PDB entry 6BM4 | X-ray diffraction, 2.95 A resolution | chains A and E of the 12 polymer chains in the assembly

[Chain A]
Protein: DNA-directed RNA polymerase II subunit RPB1
From: Saccharomyces cerevisiae (strain ATCC 204508 / S288c)
Notes: EC 2.7.7.6
UniProtKB: P04050 (RPB1_YEAST); residues 1-1733 here = UniProt positions 1-1733
Amino-acid sequence (1733 residues; row label = number of the first residue in the row):
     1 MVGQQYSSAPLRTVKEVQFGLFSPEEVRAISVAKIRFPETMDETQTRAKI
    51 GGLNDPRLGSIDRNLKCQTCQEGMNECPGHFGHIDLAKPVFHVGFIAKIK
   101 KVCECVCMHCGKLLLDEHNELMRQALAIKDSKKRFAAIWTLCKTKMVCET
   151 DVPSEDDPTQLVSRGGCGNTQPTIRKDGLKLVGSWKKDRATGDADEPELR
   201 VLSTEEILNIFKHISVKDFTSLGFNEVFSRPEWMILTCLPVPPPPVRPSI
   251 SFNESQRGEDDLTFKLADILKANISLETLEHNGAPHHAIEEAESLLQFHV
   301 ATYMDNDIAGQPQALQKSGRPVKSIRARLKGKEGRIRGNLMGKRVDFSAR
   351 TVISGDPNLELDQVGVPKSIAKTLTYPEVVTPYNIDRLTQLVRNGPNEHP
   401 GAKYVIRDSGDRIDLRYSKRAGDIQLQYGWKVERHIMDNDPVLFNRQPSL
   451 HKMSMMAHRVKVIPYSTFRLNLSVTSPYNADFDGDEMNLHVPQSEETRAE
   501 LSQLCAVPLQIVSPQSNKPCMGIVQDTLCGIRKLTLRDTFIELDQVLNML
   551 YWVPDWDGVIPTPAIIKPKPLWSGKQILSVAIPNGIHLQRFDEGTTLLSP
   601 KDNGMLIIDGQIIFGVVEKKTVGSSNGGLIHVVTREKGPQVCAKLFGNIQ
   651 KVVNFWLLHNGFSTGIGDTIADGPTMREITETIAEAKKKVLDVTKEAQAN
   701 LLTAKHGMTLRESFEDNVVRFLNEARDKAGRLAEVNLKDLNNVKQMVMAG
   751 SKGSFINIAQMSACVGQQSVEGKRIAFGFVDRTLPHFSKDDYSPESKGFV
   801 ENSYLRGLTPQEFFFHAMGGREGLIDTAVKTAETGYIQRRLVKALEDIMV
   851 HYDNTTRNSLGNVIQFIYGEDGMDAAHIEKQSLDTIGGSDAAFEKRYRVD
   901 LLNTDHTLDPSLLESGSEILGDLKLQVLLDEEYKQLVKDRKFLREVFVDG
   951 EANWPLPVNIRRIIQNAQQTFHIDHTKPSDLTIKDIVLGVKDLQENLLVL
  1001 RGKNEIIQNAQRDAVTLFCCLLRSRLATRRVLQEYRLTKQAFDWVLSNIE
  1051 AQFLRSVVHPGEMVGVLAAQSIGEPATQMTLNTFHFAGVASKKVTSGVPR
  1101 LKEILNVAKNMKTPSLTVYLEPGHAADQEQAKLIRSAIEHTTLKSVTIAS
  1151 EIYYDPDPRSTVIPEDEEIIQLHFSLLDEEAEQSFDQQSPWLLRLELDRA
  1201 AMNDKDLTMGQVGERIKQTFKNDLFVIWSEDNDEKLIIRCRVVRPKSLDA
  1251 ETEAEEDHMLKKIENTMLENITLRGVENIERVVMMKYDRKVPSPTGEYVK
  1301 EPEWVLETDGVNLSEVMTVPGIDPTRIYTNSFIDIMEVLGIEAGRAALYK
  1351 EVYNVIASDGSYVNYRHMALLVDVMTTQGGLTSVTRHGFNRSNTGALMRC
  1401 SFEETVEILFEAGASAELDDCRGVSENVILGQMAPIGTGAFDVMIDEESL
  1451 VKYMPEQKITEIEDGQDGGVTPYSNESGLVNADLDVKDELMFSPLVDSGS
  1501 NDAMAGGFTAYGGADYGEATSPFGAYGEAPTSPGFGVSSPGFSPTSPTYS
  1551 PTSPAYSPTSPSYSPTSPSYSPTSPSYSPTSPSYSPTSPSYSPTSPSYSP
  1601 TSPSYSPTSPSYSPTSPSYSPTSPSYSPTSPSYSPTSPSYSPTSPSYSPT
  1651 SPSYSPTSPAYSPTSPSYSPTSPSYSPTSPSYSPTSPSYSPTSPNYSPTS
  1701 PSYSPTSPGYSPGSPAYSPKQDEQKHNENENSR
Unresolved in the structure: 1-2, 149-164, 186-200, 251-258, 1081-1092, 1176-1186, 1244-1253, 1447-1733
UniProt features mapped onto this chain:
  - region: Pro-248 to Asp-260 (Lid loop), Asn-306 to Lys-323 (Rudder loop), Pro-810 to Glu-822 (Bridging helix)
  - binding site (Zn(2+)): Cys-67, Cys-70, Cys-77, His-80, Cys-107, Cys-110, Cys-148, Cys-167
  - binding site (Mg(2+)): Asp-481, Asp-483, Asp-485
  - modified residue: Thr-1471 (Phosphothreonine)
  - cross-link (Glycyl lysine isopeptide (Lys-Gly)): Lys-695 (interchain with G-Cter in ubiquitin), Lys-1246 (interchain with G-Cter in ubiquitin), Lys-1350 (interchain with G-Cter in ubiquitin)
  - natural variant: Ser-1653 to Pro-1659 (deletion: In strain: A364A)
  - mutagenesis: Lys-1246 (K1246R: Impairs ubiquitination during transcription stress)
Ion coordination: Zn2+ site 1: Cys-67, Cys-77, His-80; Zn2+ site 2: Cys-107, Cys-110; Mg2+ site 1: Asp-481, Asp-483, Asp-485 (shared with 1 residue of chain R); Mg2+ site 2: Asp-481 (together with 2KH)
Ligand contacts: 2KH (5'-O-[(S)-hydroxy{[(S)-hydroxy(phosphonooxy)phosphoryl]amino}phosphoryl]uridine): Asp-481, Asp-483, Lys-752

[Chain E]
Protein: DNA-directed RNA polymerases I, II, and III subunit RPABC1
From: Saccharomyces cerevisiae (strain ATCC 204508 / S288c)
UniProtKB: P20434 (RPAB1_YEAST); numbering as in UniProt (aligned over 1-215)
Amino-acid sequence (215 residues; numbered 1 to 215; the number before each row is that of its first residue):
     1 MDQENERNISRLWRAFRTVKEMVKDRGYFITQEEVELPLEDFKAKYCDSM
    51 GRPQRKMMSFQANPTEESISKFPDMGSLWVEFCDEPSVGVKTMKTFVIHI
   101 QEKNFQTGIFVYQNNITPSAMKLVPSIPPATIETFNEAALVVNITHHELV
   151 PKHIRLSSDEKRELLKRYRLKESQLPRIQRADPVALYLGLKRGEVVKIIR
   201 KSETSGRYASYRICM
Unresolved in the structure: 1-2

[How chain A and chain E interact]
Contacting residue pairs (88; chain A residue first):
  Arg-857(A) with Tyr-168(E), hydrogen bond (side chain-backbone); Leu-170(E); Gln-174(E)
  Leu-860(A) with Gln-174(E)
  Gly-861(A) with Gln-174(E)
  Asn-862(A) with Ser-173(E); Gln-174(E)
  Val-863(A) with Leu-170(E), hydrophobic; Gln-174(E), hydrogen bond (backbone-backbone); Pro-176(E)
  Gln-865(A) with Tyr-208(E)
  Phe-866(A) with Leu-175(E), hydrophobic; Pro-176(E); Tyr-208(E), hydrogen bond (backbone-side chain); Ser-210(E); Tyr-211(E)
  Ile-867(A) with Tyr-208(E), hydrophobic
  Gly-869(A) with Thr-204(E)
  Glu-870(A) with Arg-200(E), salt bridge; Ser-202(E), hydrogen bond; Thr-204(E); Ser-205(E), hydrogen bond (backbone-side chain); Tyr-208(E)
  Asp-871(A) with Thr-204(E), hydrogen bond; Ser-205(E)
  Phe-942(A) with Gly-206(E); Arg-207(E)
  Glu-945(A) with Lys-201(E), salt bridge
  Val-946(A) with Lys-201(E); Ser-202(E)
  Phe-947(A) with Glu-203(E)
  Trp-954(A) with Glu-203(E)
  Asn-1004(A) with Arg-167(E)
  Ile-1006(A) with Tyr-168(E), hydrophobic
  Ile-1007(A) with Tyr-168(E), hydrophobic
  Ala-1010(A) with Tyr-168(E)
  Asp-1013(A) with Ser-205(E); Arg-207(E)
  Ala-1014(A) with Ser-205(E)
  Thr-1016(A) with Ser-205(E)
  Leu-1017(A) with Glu-203(E); Thr-204(E); Ser-205(E), hydrogen bond (backbone-backbone)
  Met-1317(A) with Val-142(E); Ile-144(E), hydrophobic
  Thr-1318(A) with Arg-11(E), hydrogen bond (backbone-side chain); Arg-14(E), hydrogen bond (backbone-side chain); Val-142(E)
  Pro-1324(A) with Val-142(E), hydrophobic; His-147(E)
  Thr-1325(A) with His-146(E), hydrogen bond (side chain-backbone); His-147(E); Glu-148(E), hydrogen bond (backbone-backbone)
  Arg-1326(A) with Glu-148(E), salt bridge
  Ile-1327(A) with His-147(E), hydrogen bond (backbone-side chain)
  Tyr-1328(A) with Leu-149(E), hydrophobic
  Glu-1337(A) with Pro-183(E)
  Val-1338(A) with Ile-144(E); Pro-183(E)
  Leu-1339(A) with Ile-144(E), hydrophobic; His-147(E); Val-150(E); Pro-183(E); Val-184(E)
  Gly-1340(A) with Asp-182(E); Pro-183(E)
  Ile-1341(A) with Asp-182(E), hydrogen bond (backbone-side chain); Arg-212(E)
  Glu-1342(A) with Pro-151(E); His-153(E); Ile-198(E); Arg-200(E), salt bridge; Arg-212(E), salt bridge
  Ala-1343(A) with Leu-149(E); Val-150(E), hydrophobic
  Arg-1345(A) with Arg-200(E)
  Ala-1346(A) with Leu-149(E), hydrophobic
  Tyr-1349(A) with Glu-203(E)
  Tyr-1365(A) with Glu-203(E); Thr-204(E)
  Arg-1366(A) with Thr-204(E), hydrogen bond
  Thr-1376(A) with Arg-212(E), hydrogen bond (backbone-side chain)
  Thr-1377(A) with Pro-176(E); Arg-177(E), hydrogen bond (backbone-backbone)
  Gln-1378(A) with Arg-177(E); Met-215(E)
  Gly-1379(A) with Arg-177(E); Gln-179(E)
Interface residues without a listed pair, chain A (55 interface residues in all): Thr-855, Leu-956, Val-1319, Pro-1320, Met-1336, Ala-1347, Asp-1373, Gly-1380
Interface residues without a listed pair, chain E (42 interface residues in all): Ala-138, Val-141, Glu-163, Ile-178, Ala-209

[Summary]
55 residues of chain A and 42 residues of chain E are in contact; the contacts include 16 hydrogen bonds and 5
salt bridges. Polar contacts include Glu-870(A)/Arg-200(E), Glu-945(A)/Lys-201(E) and Arg-1326(A)/Glu-148(E).
Bound to chain A: compound 2KH.
Chain A is DNA-directed RNA polymerase II subunit RPB1 and chain E is DNA-directed RNA polymerases I, II, and
III subunit RPABC1, both from Saccharomyces cerevisiae (strain ATCC 204508 / S288c); the structure, Pol II
elongation complex with an abasic lesion at i-1 position,soaking UMPNPP, was determined by X-ray diffraction,
deposited together with 6BLO, 6BLP, 6BM2 and 6BQF.
